4U06 - chain A; structure by X-ray diffraction, 1.90 A resolution.

# Chain A
Name: LIC10831
Source organism: Leptospira interrogans serovar Copenhageni str. Fiocruz L1-130
Reference sequence: Q72U33 (Q72U33_LEPIC); residues 34-377 here = UniProt positions 34-377
Amino-acid sequence (344 residues; row label = number of the first residue in the row):
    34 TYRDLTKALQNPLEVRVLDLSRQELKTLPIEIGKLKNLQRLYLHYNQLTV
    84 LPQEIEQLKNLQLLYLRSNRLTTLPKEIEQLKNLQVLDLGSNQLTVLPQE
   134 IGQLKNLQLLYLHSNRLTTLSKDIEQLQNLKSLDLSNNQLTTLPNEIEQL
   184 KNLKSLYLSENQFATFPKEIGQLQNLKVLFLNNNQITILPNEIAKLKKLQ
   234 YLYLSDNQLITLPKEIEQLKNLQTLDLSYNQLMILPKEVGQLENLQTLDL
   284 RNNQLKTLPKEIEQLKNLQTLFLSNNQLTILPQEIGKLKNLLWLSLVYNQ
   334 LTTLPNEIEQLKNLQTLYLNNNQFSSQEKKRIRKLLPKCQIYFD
Modified / non-standard residues: Mse266 (selenomethionine)
Construct notes: engineered mutation G135 (Glu in Q72U33), Mse266 (Thr in Q72U33)
Metal / ion sites: Zn2+ site 1: E89, E276, N277; Zn2+ site 2: H146, D167; Zn2+ site 3: H146, E193; Zn2+ site 4: K155, N178, E179, E342

# Overview
E89, E276 and N277 form the Zn2+ site 1. The Zn2+ site 2 is built by H146 and D167.
Chain A is LIC10831 (Leptospira interrogans serovar Copenhageni str. Fiocruz L1-130); the structure, Structure
of Leptospira interrogans LRR protein LIC10831, was determined by X-ray diffraction (same publication as 4TZH,
4U08 and 4U09).
